Entry 6VZ4 (electron microscopy, 3.90 A resolution); this record covers chains E and I of the 14 polymer chains in the assembly.

[Chain E]
Molecule: Histone H3
Source organism: Xenopus laevis
UniProt: Q92133 (Q92133_XENLA); numbering as in UniProt (aligned over 1-136)
Amino-acid sequence (136 residues; numbered 1 to 136; the number before each row is that of its first residue):
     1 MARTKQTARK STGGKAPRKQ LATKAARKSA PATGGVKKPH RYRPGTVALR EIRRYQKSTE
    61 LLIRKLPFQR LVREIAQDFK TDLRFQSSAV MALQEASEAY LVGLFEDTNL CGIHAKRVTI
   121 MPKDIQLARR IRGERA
Not modelled in the structure: 1-40, 136

[Chain I]
Molecule: 185-nt DNA strand
Source organism: synthetic construct
Sequence (185 nucleotides; numbered -19 to 165; the number before each row is that of its first residue; numbers below 1 keep their minus sign (DA-19 is residue -19)):
   -19 ATCACCCTAG GTCTCTGATG CTCGAGAATC CCGGTGCCGA GGCCGCTCAA TTGGTCGTAG
    41 ACAGCTCTAG CACCGCTTAA ACGCACGTAC GCGCTGTCCC CCGCGTTTTA ACCGCCAAGG
   101 GGATTACTCC CTAGTCTCCA GGCACGTGTC AGATATATAC ATCCTGACAC GCGGTGAACA
   161 GCGAT
Not modelled in the structure: -19 to 1, 148-165

[How chain E and chain I interact]
Pairs across the interface (18; chain E residue first):
  Arg41(E) with DC144(I), sugar contact
  Tyr42(E) with DC144(I), sugar contact
  Arg43(E) with DA69(I), salt bridge to the phosphate; DC144(I), hydrogen bond to the phosphate
  Thr46(E) with DC144(I), hydrogen bond to the phosphate
  Arg64(E) with DA61(I), salt bridge to the phosphate
  Arg73(E) with DC51(I), salt bridge to the phosphate
  Arg84(E) with DG50(I), sugar contact; DC51(I), phosphate contact
  Phe85(E) with DG50(I), phosphate contact; DC51(I), hydrogen bond to the phosphate
  Gln86(E) with DG50(I), phosphate contact
  Ser87(E) with DG50(I), phosphate contact
  Arg117(E) with DG71(I), phosphate contact; DC72(I), salt bridge to the phosphate
  Val118(E) with DG71(I), hydrogen bond to the phosphate
  Thr119(E) with DG71(I), hydrogen bond to the phosphate
  Met121(E) with DC72(I), phosphate contact
Also at the interface, not in a pair above, chain E (16 interface residues in all): Arg50, Lys116
Also at the interface, not in a pair above, chain I (9 interface residues in all): DC70, DC143

[Overview]
The interface between chain E and chain I involves 16 residues on one side and 9 on the other; the contacts
include 5 hydrogen bonds and 4 salt bridges. Polar contacts include Arg43(E)-DC144(I), Thr46(E)-DC144(I) and
Phe85(E)-DC51(I).
Chain E is Histone H3 (Xenopus laevis) and chain I is a 185-nt DNA strand (synthetic construct); the
structure, Cryo-EM structure of Sth1-Arp7-Arp9-Rtt102 bound to the nucleosome in ADP Beryllium Fluoride state,
was determined by electron microscopy, deposited together with 6VZG.
